Entry 7Q4V (electron microscopy, 4.70 A resolution (low resolution: residue-level contacts below are approximate; hydrogen-bond / salt-bridge calls are withheld)); this record covers chains E and G of the 6 polymer chains in the assembly.

[Chain E]
Name: Iron hydrogenase HydA1
Organism: Acetobacterium woodii DSM 1030
Notes: EC 1.12.7.2
Reference sequence: H6LFG3 (H6LFG3_ACEWD); numbering as in UniProt (aligned over 1-583)
Amino-acid sequence (583 residues; numbered 1 to 583; the number before each row is that of its first residue):
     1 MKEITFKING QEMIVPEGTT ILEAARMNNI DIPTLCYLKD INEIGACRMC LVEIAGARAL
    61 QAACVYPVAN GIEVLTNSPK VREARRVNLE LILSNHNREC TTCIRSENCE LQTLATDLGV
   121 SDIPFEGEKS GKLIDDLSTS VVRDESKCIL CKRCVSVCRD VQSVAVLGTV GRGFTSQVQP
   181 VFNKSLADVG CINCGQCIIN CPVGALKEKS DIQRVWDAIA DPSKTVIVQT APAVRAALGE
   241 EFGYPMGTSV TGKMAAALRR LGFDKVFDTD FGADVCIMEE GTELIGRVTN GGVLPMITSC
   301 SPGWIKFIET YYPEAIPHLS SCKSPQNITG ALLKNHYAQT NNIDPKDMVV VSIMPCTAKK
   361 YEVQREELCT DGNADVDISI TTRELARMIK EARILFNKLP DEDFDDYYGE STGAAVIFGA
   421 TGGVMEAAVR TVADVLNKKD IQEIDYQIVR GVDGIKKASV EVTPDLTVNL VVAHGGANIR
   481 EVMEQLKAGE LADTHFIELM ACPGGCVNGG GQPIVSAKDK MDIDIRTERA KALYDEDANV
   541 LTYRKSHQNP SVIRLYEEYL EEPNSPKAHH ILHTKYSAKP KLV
Ion coordination: 2Fe-2S cluster Fe: Cys36, Cys47, Cys50, Cys64; 4Fe-4S cluster Fe site 1: His96, Cys100, Cys103, Cys109; 4Fe-4S cluster Fe site 2: Cys148, Cys151, Cys154, Cys201; 4Fe-4S cluster Fe site 3: Cys158, Cys191, Cys194, Cys197; 4Fe-4S cluster Fe site 4: Ser301, Cys356, Cys502, Cys506
Small-molecule neighbours:
  - 2Fe-2S cluster (FES): Thr34, Leu35, Cys36, Tyr37, Gly45, Cys47, Arg48, Met49, Cys50, Ala62, Cys64
  - 4Fe-4S cluster (SF4), molecule 1: His96, Asn97, Glu99, Cys100, Cys103, Ser106, Cys109, Leu111, Gln112, Lys147, Val203
  - 4Fe-4S cluster (SF4), molecule 2: Cys148, Ile149, Leu150, Cys151, Lys152, Arg153, Cys154, Val178, Cys201, Pro202, Val203, Ala205, Leu206
  - 4Fe-4S cluster (SF4), molecule 3: Cys158, Val164, Val166, Leu167, Cys191, Ile192, Asn193, Cys194, Gly195, Gln196, Cys197
  - 4Fe-4S cluster (SF4), molecule 4: Ser301, Pro302, Cys356, Thr357, Met500, Ala501, Cys502, Cys506, Gly509

[Chain G]
Name: Iron hydrogenase HydC
Organism: Acetobacterium woodii DSM 1030
Notes: EC 1.12.7.2
Amino-acid sequence (156 residues; each row starts with the number of its first residue):
     1 MAELIPVENL DVVKAIVAEH REVPGCLMQI LQETQLKYGY LPLELQGTIA DELGIPLTEV
    61 YGVATFYSQF TLKPKGKYKI GICLGTACYV RGSQAIIDKV NSVLGTQVGD TTEDGKWSVD
   121 ATRCVGACGL APVMMINEEV FGRLTVDEIP GILEKY
Unresolved in the structure: 113-119, 137-156
Ion coordination: 2Fe-2S cluster Fe: Cys83, Cys88, Cys124, Cys128
Small-molecule neighbours: 2Fe-2S cluster (FES): Cys83, Gly85, Cys88, Cys124, Gly126, Ala127, Cys128

[How chain E and chain G interact]
Residue-residue contacts (14; chain E residue first):
  Ala165(E) - Thr58(G)
  Val166(E) - Thr58(G)
  Leu167(E) - Thr58(G)
  Thr169(E) - Thr65(G)
  Val170(E) - Tyr61(G)
  Val170(E) - Thr65(G)
  Gly171(E) - Thr65(G)
  Arg172(E) - Phe66(G)
  Pro180(E) - Tyr61(G)
  Phe182(E) - Leu43(G)
  Phe182(E) - Gln46(G)
  Phe182(E) - Tyr61(G)
  Lys184(E) - Leu43(G)
  Val583(E) - Leu57(G)
Also at the interface, not in a pair above, chain E (13 interface residues in all): Val181, Asn183
Also at the interface, not in a pair above, chain G (10 interface residues in all): Pro42, Pro56, Gly62

[Summary]
13 residues of chain E face 10 of chain G across their interface. Chain E binds 4 copies of 4Fe-4S cluster and
2Fe-2S cluster. Bound to chain G: 2Fe-2S cluster. Cys36(E), Cys47(E), Cys50(E) and Cys64(E) form the 2Fe-2S
cluster Fe site.
Chain E is Iron hydrogenase HydA1 and chain G is Iron hydrogenase HydC, both from Acetobacterium woodii DSM
1030; the structure, Electron bifurcating hydrogenase - HydABC from A. woodii, was determined by electron
microscopy together with 8A5E, 7Q4W, 8A6T and 8BEW from the same study.
